Entry 5DNY (X-ray diffraction, 3.11 A resolution); this record covers chains D and F of the 6 polymer chains in the assembly.

# Chain D
Protein: DNA double-strand break repair Rad50 ATPase
Organism: Methanocaldococcus jannaschii (strain ATCC 43067 / DSM 2661 / JAL-1 / JCM 10045 / NBRC 100440)
UniProtKB: Q58718 (RAD50_METJA); residue numbers follow UniProt; this construct covers 1-188, 825-1005
Amino-acid sequence (371 residues; row label = number of the first residue in the row; note: 634 numbers in that range are skipped by the numbering (no residue carries them; nothing is unmodelled there)):
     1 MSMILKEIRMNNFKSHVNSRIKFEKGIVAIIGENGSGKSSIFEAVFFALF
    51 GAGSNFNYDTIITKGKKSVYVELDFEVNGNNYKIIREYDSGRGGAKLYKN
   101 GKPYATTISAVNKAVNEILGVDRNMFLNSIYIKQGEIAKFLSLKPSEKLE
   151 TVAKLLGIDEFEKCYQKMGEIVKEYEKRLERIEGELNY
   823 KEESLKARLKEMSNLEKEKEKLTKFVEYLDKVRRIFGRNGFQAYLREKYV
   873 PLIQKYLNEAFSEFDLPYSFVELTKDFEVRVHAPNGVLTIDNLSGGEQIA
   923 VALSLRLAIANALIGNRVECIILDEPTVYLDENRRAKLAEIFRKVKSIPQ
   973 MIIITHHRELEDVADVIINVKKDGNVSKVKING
Unresolved in the structure: 823-835
Ligand contacts:
  - ATP-gamma-S (AGS; phosphothiophosphoric acid-adenylate ester), molecule 1: Lys14, Ser15, Glu33, Asn34, Gly35, Ser36, Gly37, Lys38, Ser39, Ser40, Asp59, Thr60, Ile62, Thr63, Lys64, Gln134, Asp946, Glu947, Ile976, His978, Lys994
  - ATP-gamma-S (AGS), molecule 2: Tyr890, Leu910, Asn914, Leu915, Ser916, Gly917, Glu919
What the authors report for this chain:
  - binding site for the 27-nt DNA strand: Gly51 to Tyr58, Arg92, Thr107, Ser109, Lys144
  - mutagenesis - R86E, R92E, T107E: decreased binding to DNA

# Chain F
Molecule: 27-nt DNA strand
Sequence (27 nucleotides; each row starts with the number of its first residue; numbers below 1 keep their minus sign (DT-29 is residue -29)):
   -29 TTACGAATGTGTGTCTCAATCCCAACT
Unresolved in the structure: -29 to -27, -3

# Interface between chain D and chain F
Contacting residue pairs - 5 pairs, chain D then chain F:
  Ser54(D) with DT-20(F), hydrogen bond to the base
  Asn55(D) with DT-20(F), phosphate contact; DG-19(F), sugar contact
  Arg92(D) with DC-26(F), base contact
  Arg123(D) with DT-20(F), salt bridge to the phosphate
Interface residues without a listed pair, chain F (4 interface residues in all): DG-21

# Overview
Chain D and chain F each contribute 4 residues to their interface, with 1 hydrogen bond and 1 salt bridge.
Among the polar pairs are Ser54(D)-DT-20(F) and Arg123(D)-DT-20(F). From the paper: a binding site for the
27-nt DNA strand at Gly51(D), Arg92(D) and Thr107(D) among others; R86E, R92E and T107E of chain D reduce
binding to DNA.
Chain D is DNA double-strand break repair Rad50 ATPase (Methanocaldococcus jannaschii (strain ATCC 43067 / DSM
2661 / JAL-1 / JCM 10045 / NBRC 100440)) and chain F is a 27-nt DNA strand; the structure, Structure of the
ATPrS-Mre11/Rad50-DNA complex, was determined by X-ray diffraction (same publication as 5F3W).
